Entry 6JRG (X-ray diffraction, 2.00 A resolution); this record covers chains B and D of the 4 polymer chains in the assembly.

Chain B:
Molecule: Monokaryotic chloroplast 1
From: Zea mays
UniProtKB: B4FCI7 (B4FCI7_MAIZE); residue numbers follow UniProt; this construct covers 109-271
Chain sequence (174 residues; each row starts with the number of its first residue):
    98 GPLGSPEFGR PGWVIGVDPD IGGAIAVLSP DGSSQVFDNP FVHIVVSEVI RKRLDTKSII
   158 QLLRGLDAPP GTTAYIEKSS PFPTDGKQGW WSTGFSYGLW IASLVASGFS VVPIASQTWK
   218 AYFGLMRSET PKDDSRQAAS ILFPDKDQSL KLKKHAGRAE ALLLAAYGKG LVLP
Unresolved in the structure: 98-108
Sequence notes: expression tag (98-108); engineered mutation Ala253 (His in B4FCI7)
Bound ions: Mg2+: Glu174 (shared with 1 residue of chain C)

Chain D:
Molecule: 33-nt DNA strand
Sequence (33 nucleotides; row label = number of the first residue in the row):
     1 ATCTGCAGGG TCTGGTTTCC AGACCTACGA TTG
Unresolved in the structure: 16
Bound ions: Mg2+: DT26 (shared with 2 residues of chain A)

How chain B and chain D interact:
Residue-residue contacts (23; chain B residue first):
  Val143(B) - DT11(D)  phosphate contact
  Val143(B) - DC12(D)  phosphate contact
  Ser144(B) - DG10(D)  sugar contact
  Ser144(B) - DT11(D)  hydrogen bond to the phosphate
  Ser144(B) - DC12(D)  hydrogen bond to the phosphate
  Glu145(B) - DC19(D)  base contact
  Arg148(B) - DT11(D)  salt bridge to the phosphate
  Thr181(B) - DG8(D)  base contact
  Asp182(B) - DG8(D)  hydrogen bond to the base
  Gly183(B) - DG8(D)  hydrogen bond to the base
  Gly183(B) - DG9(D)  phosphate contact
  Lys184(B) - DG9(D)  hydrogen bond to the phosphate
  Lys184(B) - DG10(D)  salt bridge to the phosphate
  Gln185(B) - DG9(D)  hydrogen bond to the base
  Gln185(B) - DG10(D)  hydrogen bond to the phosphate
  Gln185(B) - DT11(D)  hydrogen bond to the phosphate
  Gly186(B) - DG9(D)  hydrogen bond to the base
  Leu249(B) - DT2(D)  phosphate contact
  Leu249(B) - DC3(D)  phosphate contact
  Lys250(B) - DC3(D)  hydrogen bond to the phosphate
  Lys250(B) - DT4(D)  phosphate contact
  Lys251(B) - DT2(D)  salt bridge to the phosphate
  Lys251(B) - DC3(D)  hydrogen bond to the phosphate
Also at the interface, not in a pair above, chain B (14 interface residues in all): Val142

In short:
The interface between chain B and chain D involves 14 residues on one side and 9 on the other, with 11
hydrogen bonds and 3 salt bridges. Polar pairs include Asp182(B)-DG8(D), Gly183(B)-DG8(D) and
Gln185(B)-DG9(D).
Chain B is Monokaryotic chloroplast 1 (Zea mays) and chain D is a 33-nt DNA strand; the structure, Crystal
structure of ZmMoc1 H253A mutant in complex with Holliday junction, was determined by X-ray diffraction
together with 6IS8, 6IS9 and 6JRF from the same study.
